Entry 6VVZ (electron microscopy, 3.72 A resolution); this record covers chains D and J of the 10 polymer chains in the assembly.

[Chain D]
Molecule: DNA-directed RNA polymerase subunit beta'
Organism: Mycobacterium tuberculosis
Notes: EC 2.7.7.6
Reference sequence: A5U053 (RPOC_MYCTA); numbering as in UniProt (aligned over 1-1316)
Amino-acid sequence (1326 residues; numbered -1 to 1324; the number before each row is that of its first residue; numbers below 1 keep their minus sign (Gly-1 is residue -1)):
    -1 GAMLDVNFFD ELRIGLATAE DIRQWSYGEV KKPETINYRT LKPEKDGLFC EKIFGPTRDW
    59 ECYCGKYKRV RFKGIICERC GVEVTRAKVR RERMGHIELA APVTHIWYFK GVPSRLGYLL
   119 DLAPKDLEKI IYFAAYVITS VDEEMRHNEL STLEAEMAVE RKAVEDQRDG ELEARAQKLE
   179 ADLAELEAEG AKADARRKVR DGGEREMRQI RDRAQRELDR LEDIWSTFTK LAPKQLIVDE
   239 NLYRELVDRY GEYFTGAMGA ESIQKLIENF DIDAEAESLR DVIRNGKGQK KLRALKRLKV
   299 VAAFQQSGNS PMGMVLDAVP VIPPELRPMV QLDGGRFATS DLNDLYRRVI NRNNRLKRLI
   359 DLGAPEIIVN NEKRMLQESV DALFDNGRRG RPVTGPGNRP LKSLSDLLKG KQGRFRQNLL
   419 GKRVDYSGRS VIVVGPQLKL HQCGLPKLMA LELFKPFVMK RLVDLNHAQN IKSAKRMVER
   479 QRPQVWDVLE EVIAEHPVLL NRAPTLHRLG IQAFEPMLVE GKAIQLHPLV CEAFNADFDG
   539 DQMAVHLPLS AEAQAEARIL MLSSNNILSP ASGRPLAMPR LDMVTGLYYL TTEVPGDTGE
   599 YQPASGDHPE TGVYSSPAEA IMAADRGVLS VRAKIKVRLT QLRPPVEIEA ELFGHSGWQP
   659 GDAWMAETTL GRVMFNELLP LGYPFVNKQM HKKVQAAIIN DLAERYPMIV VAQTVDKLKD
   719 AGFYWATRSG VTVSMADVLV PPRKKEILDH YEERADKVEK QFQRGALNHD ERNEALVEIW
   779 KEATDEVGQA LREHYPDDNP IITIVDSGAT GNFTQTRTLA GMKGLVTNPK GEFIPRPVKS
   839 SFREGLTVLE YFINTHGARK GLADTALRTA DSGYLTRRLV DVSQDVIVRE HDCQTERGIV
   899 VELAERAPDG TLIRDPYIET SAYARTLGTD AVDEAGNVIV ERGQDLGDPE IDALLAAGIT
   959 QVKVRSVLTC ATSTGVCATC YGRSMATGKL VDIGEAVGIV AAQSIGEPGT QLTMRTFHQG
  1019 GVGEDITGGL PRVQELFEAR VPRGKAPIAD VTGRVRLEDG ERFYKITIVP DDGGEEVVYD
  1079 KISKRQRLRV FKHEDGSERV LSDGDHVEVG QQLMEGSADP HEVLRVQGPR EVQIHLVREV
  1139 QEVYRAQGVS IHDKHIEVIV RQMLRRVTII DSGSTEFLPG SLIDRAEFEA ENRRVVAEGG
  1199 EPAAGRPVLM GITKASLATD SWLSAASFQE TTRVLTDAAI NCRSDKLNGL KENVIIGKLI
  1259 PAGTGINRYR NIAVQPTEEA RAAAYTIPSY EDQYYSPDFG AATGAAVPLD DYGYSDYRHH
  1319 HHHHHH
Not modelled in the structure: 1013-1024, 1091-1096, 1283-1324
Sequence notes: expression tag (-1 to 0, 1317-1324)
Metal / ion sites: Zn2+ site 1: Cys60, Cys62, Cys78; Mg2+: Asp535, Asp537, Asp539; Zn2+ site 2: Cys891, Cys968, Cys975, Cys978
UniProt features mapped onto this chain:
  - binding site (Zn(2+)): Cys60, Cys62, Cys75, Cys78, Cys891, Cys968, Cys975, Cys978
  - binding site (Mg(2+)): Asp535, Asp537, Asp539

[Chain J]
Molecule: RNA polymerase-binding protein RbpA
Organism: Mycobacterium tuberculosis
Reference sequence: P9WHJ4 (RBPA_MYCTO); residue numbers follow UniProt; this construct covers 1-111
Amino-acid sequence (111 residues; numbered 1 to 111; the number before each row is that of its first residue):
     1 MADRVLRGSR LGAVSYETDR NHDLAPRQIA RYRTDNGEEF EVPFADDAEI PGTWLCRNGM
    61 EGTLIEGDLP EPKKVKPPRT HWDMLLERRS IEELEELLKE RLELIRSRRR G
Not modelled in the structure: 1-3

[Interface between chain D and chain J]
Pairs across the interface (52):
  Arg21(D) - Arg57(J)  hydrogen bond (backbone-side chain)
  Gln22(D) - Arg57(J)  hydrogen bond (backbone-side chain)
  Ser24(D) - Arg57(J)  hydrogen bond (backbone-side chain)
  Tyr25(D) - Arg57(J)
  Gly26(D) - Arg57(J)  hydrogen bond (backbone-backbone)
  Glu27(D) - Gly59(J)
  Leu39(D) - Leu11(J)  hydrophobic
  Lys50(D) - Leu55(J)  hydrogen bond (side chain-backbone)
  Thr55(D) - Leu11(J)
  Thr55(D) - Gly12(J)
  Thr55(D) - Ala13(J)  hydrogen bond (backbone-backbone)
  Arg56(D) - Ala13(J)
  Asp57(D) - Ala13(J)  hydrogen bond (backbone-backbone)
  Asp57(D) - Val14(J)
  Asp57(D) - Ser15(J)  hydrogen bond (side chain-backbone)
  Tyr65(D) - Ala45(J)
  Tyr65(D) - Asp47(J)
  Arg67(D) - Glu17(J)  salt bridge
  Val68(D) - Glu17(J)
  Val68(D) - Arg20(J)  hydrogen bond (backbone-side chain)
  Val68(D) - Leu24(J)
  Arg69(D) - Arg20(J)
  Arg69(D) - Leu24(J)
  Arg69(D) - Ala25(J)  hydrogen bond (backbone-backbone)
  Phe70(D) - Ala25(J)  hydrophobic
  Lys71(D) - Asp19(J)  salt bridge
  Lys71(D) - Asn21(J)
  Lys71(D) - Leu24(J)
  Lys71(D) - Arg27(J)  hydrogen bond (backbone-side chain)
  Gly72(D) - Arg27(J)
  Gly72(D) - Pro43(J)
  Ile73(D) - Arg27(J)
  Ile73(D) - Pro43(J)
  Ile73(D) - Ala45(J)  hydrophobic
  Ile74(D) - Val42(J)  hydrophobic
  Ile74(D) - Pro43(J)  hydrogen bond (backbone-backbone)
  Ile74(D) - Phe44(J)
  Ile74(D) - Trp54(J)  hydrophobic
  Glu76(D) - Phe44(J)
  Glu76(D) - Ala48(J)
  Glu76(D) - Glu49(J)
  Gly79(D) - Trp54(J)
  Arg84(D) - Asp19(J)  salt bridge
  Glu323(D) - Arg10(J)  salt bridge
  Val328(D) - Gly8(J)
  Val328(D) - Ser9(J)
  Val328(D) - Arg10(J)
  Gln329(D) - Gly8(J)
  Gln329(D) - Ser9(J)  hydrogen bond (backbone-backbone)
  Gln329(D) - Leu11(J)
  Leu330(D) - Arg7(J)
  Phe335(D) - Leu11(J)  hydrophobic
Also at the interface, not in a pair above, chain D (34 interface residues in all): Trp23, Trp58, Cys75, His94, Pro326, Asp331
Also at the interface, not in a pair above, chain J (32 interface residues in all): Leu6, Thr18, Asp23, Pro51, Asn58

[In short]
34 residues of chain D face 32 of chain J across their interface; the contacts include 13 hydrogen bonds and 4
salt bridges. Polar pairs include Arg67(D)-Glu17(J), Lys71(D)-Asp19(J) and Arg84(D)-Asp19(J). From UniProt: 8
Zn2+-binding residues and 3 Mg2+-binding residues on chain D.
Chain D is DNA-directed RNA polymerase subunit beta' and chain J is RNA polymerase-binding protein RbpA, both
from Mycobacterium tuberculosis; the structure, Mycobacterium tuberculosis RNAP S456L mutant transcription
initiation intermediate structure with Sorangicin, was determined by electron microscopy, deposited together
with 6VVS, 6VVT, 6VVV, 6VVX, 6VVY and 6VW0.
